PDB entry 6K09 | X-ray diffraction, 2.25 A resolution | chains B and D of the 3 polymer chains in the assembly

# Chain B
Molecule: Nucleosome Assembly Protein
Organism: Caenorhabditis elegans
UniProtKB: Q19007 (Q19007_CAEEL); numbering as in UniProt (aligned over 10-296)
Sequence (308 residues; numbered -11 to 296; the number before each row is that of its first residue; numbers below 1 keep their minus sign (Met-11 is residue -11)):
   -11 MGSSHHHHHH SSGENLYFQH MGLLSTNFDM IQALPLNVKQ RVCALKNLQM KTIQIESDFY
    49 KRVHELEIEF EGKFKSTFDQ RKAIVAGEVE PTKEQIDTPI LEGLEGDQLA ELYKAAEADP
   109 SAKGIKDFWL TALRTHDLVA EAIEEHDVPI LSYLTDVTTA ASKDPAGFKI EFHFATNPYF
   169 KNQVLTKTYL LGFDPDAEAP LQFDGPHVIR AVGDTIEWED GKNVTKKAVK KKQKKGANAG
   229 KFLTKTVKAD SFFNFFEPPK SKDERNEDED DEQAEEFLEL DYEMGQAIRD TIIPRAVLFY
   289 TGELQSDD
Disordered / not traced: -11 to 5, 218-233, 254-259, 295-296
Differences from the reference sequence: initiating methionine (-11); expression tag (-10 to 9)

# Chain D
Molecule: Histone H2B 1, Histone H2A
Organism: Caenorhabditis elegans
UniProtKB: chimeric construct of P04255, P09588: residues 30-121 from P04255 (H2B1_CAEEL) positions 30-121 (same numbers); residues 122-234 from P09588 positions 9-121 (UniProt number = residue number - 113)
Sequence (207 residues; row label = number of the first residue in the row):
    28 HMRKESYSVY IYRVLKQVHP DTGVSSKAMS IMNSFVNDVF ERIAAEASRL AHYNKRSTIS
    88 SREIQTAVRL ILPGELAKHA VSEGTKAVTK YTSSKAKTGG KAKSRSSRAG LQFPVGRLHR
   148 ILRKGNYAQR VGAGAPVYLA AVLEYLAAEV LELAGNAARD NKKTRIAPRH LQLAVRNDEE
   208 LNKLLAGVTI AQGGVLPNIQ AVLLPKK
Disordered / not traced: 28-29, 123-127, 216-234
Differences from the reference sequence: expression tag (28-29)
Curated features (UniProtKB/Swiss-Prot):
  - glycosylation: Ser109 (O-linked (GlcNAc) serine)
  - cross-link (Glycyl lysine isopeptide (Lys-Gly)): Lys117 (interchain with G-Cter in ubiquitin), Lys234 (interchain with G-Cter in ubiquitin)
  - modified residue: Lys122 (N6-acetyllysine), Lys124 (N6-acetyllysine), Gln219 (N5-methylglutamine)

# Interface between chain B and chain D
Contacting residue pairs (10):
  Gln7(B) - Val36(D)
  Met9(B) - Tyr39(D)  hydrophobic
  Leu11(B) - Ser53(D)
  Leu12(B) - Ser35(D)
  Leu12(B) - Tyr39(D)  hydrophobic
  Leu12(B) - Met56(D)  hydrophobic
  Thr14(B) - Ser33(D)  hydrogen bond (backbone-side chain)
  Phe16(B) - Ser53(D)
  Asp17(B) - Ser57(D)  hydrogen bond
  Gln20(B) - Ser53(D)
Also at the interface, not in a pair above, chain B (9 interface residues in all): Ser13

# Summary
9 residues of chain B face 7 of chain D across their interface; the contacts include 2 hydrogen bonds. Polar
pairs include Thr14(B)-Ser33(D) and Asp17(B)-Ser57(D).
Chain B is Nucleosome Assembly Protein and chain D is Histone H2B 1, Histone H2A, both from Caenorhabditis
elegans; the structure, Crystal structure B of ceNAP1-H2A-H2B complex, was determined by X-ray diffraction.
